Entry 5XNP (X-ray diffraction, 3.73 A resolution); this record covers chains A and D of the 4 polymer chains in the assembly.

# Chain A
Molecule: Leucine-rich repeat and fibronectin type-III domain-containing protein 5
From: Homo sapiens
UniProt: Q96NI6 (LRFN5_HUMAN); numbering as in UniProt (aligned over 18-374)
Sequence (361 residues; row label = number of the first residue in the row):
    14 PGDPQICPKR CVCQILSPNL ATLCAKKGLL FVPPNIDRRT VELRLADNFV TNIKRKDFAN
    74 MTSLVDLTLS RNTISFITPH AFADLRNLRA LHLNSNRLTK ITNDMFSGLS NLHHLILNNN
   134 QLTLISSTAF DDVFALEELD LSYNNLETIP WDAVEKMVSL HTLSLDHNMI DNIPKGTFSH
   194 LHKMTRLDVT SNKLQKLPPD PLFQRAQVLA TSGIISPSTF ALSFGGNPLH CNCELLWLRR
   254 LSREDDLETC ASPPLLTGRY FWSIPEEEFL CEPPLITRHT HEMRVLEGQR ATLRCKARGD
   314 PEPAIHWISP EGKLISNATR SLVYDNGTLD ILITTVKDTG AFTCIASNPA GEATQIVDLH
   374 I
Cystine bridges: Cys-20/Cys-26, Cys-24/Cys-37, Cys-244/Cys-263, Cys-246/Cys-284, Cys-308/Cys-357
Covalently attached groups: N-acetylglucosamine (NAG) linked to Asn-73, Asn-330, Asn-339
Sequence notes: expression tag (14-17)
Ion coordination: Ca2+ site 1 near Asp-50 (its only coordinating residue here); Na+ near Arg-84 (its only coordinating residue here); Ca2+ site 2 near Glu-150 (its only coordinating residue here)
Curated features (UniProtKB/Swiss-Prot):
  - glycosylation (N-linked (GlcNAc...) asparagine): Asn-73, Asn-330, Asn-339
What the authors report for this chain:
  - self-association interface (contacts with another copy of this molecule); pairs are residue here / residue on that copy: Arg-23/Gly-271 (backbone contact), Lys-40/Tyr-273 (backbone contact), Gly-41/Thr-262 (backbone contact), Leu-43/Ala-264, Phe-44/Thr-270, Arg-110/Asn-158 (hydrogen bond), Arg-110/Asn-157 (hydrogen bond), Arg-110/His-180 (backbone contact), Gln-134/Asn-158 (hydrogen bond), Phe-62, Thr-64, Thr-86, Ser-204, Lys-206, Leu-260, Ala-264, Thr-270, Tyr-273
  - post-translational modification sites: Asn-73, Asn-330, Asn-339
  - mutagenesis - R110N/E160S: abolished binding to Leucine-rich repeat and fibronectin type-III domain-containing protein 5 (chain A)
  - mutagenesis - R110N/E160S, L327N (281.8 vs 145.3 nM): unchanged binding to Receptor-type tyrosine-protein phosphatase delta (chain D)
  - mutagenesis - R110N/E160S: abolished signaling
  - mutagenesis - L327N, E365N: abolished expression
  - mutagenesis - K309N/R311T: decreased signaling in response to synapsin-I clustering

# Chain D
Molecule: Receptor-type tyrosine-protein phosphatase delta
From: Homo sapiens
Notes: EC 3.1.3.48; engineered mutation(s): 181-189 deletion
UniProt: P23468 (PTPRD_HUMAN); aligned to UniProt positions 21-311 over residues 21-311 (the alignment contains insertions or deletions, so no single offset holds)
Sequence (291 residues; numbered 21 to 311; the number before each row is that of its first residue):
    21 ETPPRFTRTP VDQTGVSGGV ASFICQATGD PRPKIVWNKK GKKVSNQRFE VIEFDDGSGS
    81 VLRIQPLRTP RDEAIYECVA SNNVGEISVS TRLTVLREDQ IPRGFPTIDM GPQLKVVERT
   141 RTATMLCAAS GNPDPEITWF KDFLPVDTSN NNGRIKQLRS GALQIEQSEE SDQGKYECVA
   201 TNSAGTRYSA PANLYVRELR EVRRVPPRFS IPPTNHEIMP GGSVNITCVA VGSPMPYVKW
   261 MLGAEDLTPE DDMPIGRNVL ELNDVRQSAN YTCVAMSTLG VIEAIAQITV K
Cystine bridges: Cys-45/Cys-98, Cys-147/Cys-198, Cys-248/Cys-293
Covalently attached groups: N-acetylglucosamine (NAG) linked to Asn-290

# How chain A and chain D interact
Residue-residue contacts (41):
  Lys-188(A) with Gln-133(D), hydrogen bond
  Pro-212(A) with Tyr-215(D)
  Cys-246(A) with Val-136(D), hydrophobic
  Leu-249(A) with Arg-217(D)
  Trp-250(A) with Tyr-215(D)
  Arg-253(A) with Gln-193(D), hydrogen bond; Val-216(D), hydrogen bond (side chain-backbone); Arg-217(D)
  Glu-279(A) with Arg-217(D), hydrogen bond (backbone-side chain)
  Glu-280(A) with Arg-217(D); Arg-220(D)
  Phe-282(A) with Arg-217(D), hydrogen bond (backbone-side chain)
  Leu-283(A) with Arg-220(D)
  Leu-288(A) with Met-296(D), hydrophobic; Ser-297(D)
  Thr-290(A) with Lys-259(D), hydrogen bond (backbone-side chain); Glu-270(D); Met-273(D); Met-296(D)
  Arg-291(A) with Asp-266(D), salt bridge; Pro-269(D)
  Lys-309(A) with Glu-270(D)
  Ala-310(A) with Glu-270(D), hydrogen bond (backbone-side chain)
  Arg-311(A) with Tyr-257(D), hydrogen bond; Glu-270(D), hydrogen bond (backbone-side chain); Asp-271(D)
  His-319(A) with Met-130(D), hydrogen bond
  Lys-326(A) with Ala-149(D); Asp-154(D), salt bridge; Pro-155(D)
  Leu-327(A) with Asp-129(D); Met-130(D), hydrophobic; Ala-148(D), hydrophobic
  Ser-360(A) with Leu-146(D)
  Asn-361(A) with Lys-135(D), hydrogen bond (backbone-side chain)
  Pro-362(A) with Leu-134(D); Lys-135(D); Val-136(D), hydrogen bond (backbone-backbone)
  Glu-365(A) with Lys-135(D), salt bridge; Thr-144(D), hydrogen bond; Leu-146(D)
Also at the interface, not in a pair above, chain A (29 interface residues in all): Glu-281, Pro-286, Ile-289, His-292, Ala-363, Gly-364
Also at the interface, not in a pair above, chain D (29 interface residues in all): Ser-150, Thr-268, Thr-298
From the paper, about this interface:
  - residue pairs: Lys-188(A)/Gln-133(D) (hydrogen bond), Arg-253(A)/Gln-193(D) (hydrogen bond), Arg-253(A)/Val-216(D) (hydrogen bond), Leu-283(A)/Arg-217(D), Arg-291(A)/Asp-266(D) (salt bridge), Lys-309(A)/Glu-270(D), Arg-311(A)/Glu-270(D) (backbone contact), Arg-311(A)/Tyr-257(D) (hydrogen bond), Lys-326(A)/Asp-154(D) (salt bridge), Leu-327(A)/Met-130(D) (hydrophobic contact), Leu-327(A)/Ala-148(D) (hydrophobic contact), Leu-327(A)/Asp-129(D) (hydrophobic contact), Glu-365(A)/Thr-144(D) (hydrogen bond), Glu-365(A)/Lys-135(D) (salt bridge), Lys-135(D)/Asn-361(A) (backbone contact), Arg-217(D)/Glu-279(A) (backbone contact), Arg-220(D)/Glu-280(A), Glu-270(D)/Ala-310(A) (backbone contact)
  - interface residues, chain A: Pro-212(A), Cys-246(A), Leu-249(A), Trp-250(A), Leu-288(A), Thr-290(A)
  - hot spots on chain A (mutagenesis) - K309N/R311T, E365N: abolished binding to Receptor-type tyrosine-protein phosphatase delta (chain D)
  - interface residues, chain D: Leu-134(D), Val-136(D), Tyr-215(D), Met-273(D), Met-296(D)

# Overview
Chain A and chain D each contribute 29 residues to their interface; the contacts include 13 hydrogen bonds and
3 salt bridges. Polar contacts include Arg-291(A)/Asp-266(D), Lys-326(A)/Asp-154(D) and Glu-365(A)/Lys-135(D).
The authors report hydrogen bonds between Lys-188(A) and Gln-133(D), Arg-253(A) and Gln-193(D) and Arg-253(A)
and Val-216(D) among others; contacts between Leu-283(A) and Arg-217(D), Lys-309(A) and Glu-270(D) and
Arg-220(D) and Glu-280(A); salt bridges between Arg-291(A) and Asp-266(D), Lys-326(A) and Asp-154(D) and
Glu-365(A) and Lys-135(D). The paper reports that L327N and E365N of chain A abolish expression; interface
residues Pro-212(A), Cys-246(A) and Leu-134(D) among others; 4 substitutions were tested in all.
Chain A is Leucine-rich repeat and fibronectin type-III domain-containing protein 5 and chain D is
Receptor-type tyrosine-protein phosphatase delta, both from Homo sapiens; the structure, Crystal structures of
human SALM5 in complex with human PTPdelta, was determined by X-ray diffraction, deposited together with 5XNQ.
